PDB entry 6XN5 | electron microscopy, 2.97 A resolution | chains F and A of the 8 polymer chains in the assembly

[Chain F]
Molecule: CRISPR-associated protein Csm3
From: Lactococcus lactis subsp. lactis
UniProtKB: L0CEA3 (L0CEA3_LACLL); numbering as in UniProt (aligned over 1-214)
Sequence (214 residues; row label = number of the first residue in the row):
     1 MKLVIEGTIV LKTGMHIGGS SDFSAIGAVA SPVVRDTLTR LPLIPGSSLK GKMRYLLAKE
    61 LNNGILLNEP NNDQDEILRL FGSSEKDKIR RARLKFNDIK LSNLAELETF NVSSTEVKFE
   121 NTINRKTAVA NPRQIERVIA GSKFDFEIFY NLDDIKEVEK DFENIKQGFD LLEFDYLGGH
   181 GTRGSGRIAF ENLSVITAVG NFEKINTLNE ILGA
Not modelled in the structure: 66-72
Differences from the reference sequence: conflict Ala30 (Asp in L0CEA3)

[Chain A]
Molecule: CRISPR-associated protein Cas10
From: Lactococcus lactis subsp. lactis
UniProtKB: L0CEJ3 (L0CEJ3_LACLL); residue numbers follow UniProt; this construct covers 1-756
Sequence (756 residues; each row starts with the number of its first residue):
     1 MDKINLVCGS LLHNIGKIIY RGTSERAKHS KLGGDFIKSF EQFRNTELTD CIRYHHAQEI
    61 TSVKSNKEKN SLFYITYIAD NISSGMDRRK DLEEGAEGFN WDKKVALGSV FNVLNEKEKG
   121 RQNYSYPFVA RTRIKEEPLN FPTATQNQYT TSYYDGLITD MKTILQRLKP DKEHINSLLQ
   181 MMESLWSYVP SSTDKNQLVD ISLYDHSRTT AAIASAIYDY FQAENITDYQ KELFDYNATE
   241 FYDKNAFLMM NFDMSGVQNF IYNISGSKAL KSLRARSFYL DMLLEYISDN LLEKLELSRA
   301 NILYVGGGHA YLLLANTNKT KAILSDFEHD LKTWFLDKFK IDLYVAMAYT EVSANDLMNH
   361 NGHYRDIYRR LSQKTSAKKA NRYTAEEILN LNHQGTENAR ECRECKRSDL LIEEDDICEI
   421 CDSLQKVSRD LTRENIFVIA NEGVLDMPFG KKMSALSYSQ ADKLKKSNAE VQIYAKNISE
   481 IGQNLMTRID MGDYTYRSDF HEMLEEVEVG INRLGVLRAD VDNLGQAFIN GIPDDYLSIS
   541 RTATFSRAMS RFFKNYLNQL LAEKSYKINV IYAGGDDLFM IGAWQDILDF SIVLKQKFAD
   601 FTQNKLSISA GIGMFREKYP VARMASLTGD LEDAAKDYKP DERAVQATKN AVTLFDATNV
   661 FSWDTLENDI FVKLDAITKN FEKLDETGKA FIYRLIDLLR GVNENQQINI ARLAYTLSRM
   721 EEKIGKTFAQ ELYNWANADR KTLIMALEIY ILKTRE
Not modelled in the structure: 131-136, 464-469, 639-647
Differences from the reference sequence: conflict Asn14 (Asp in L0CEJ3)
What the authors report for this chain:
  - catalytic residues: His13, Asp80, His206 (by similarity / conservation)
  - catalytic residues: Tyr693
  - mutagenesis - Y693A: decreased catalytic activity

[How chain F and chain A interact]
Contacting residue pairs (15; chain F residue first):
  Ser21(F) - Arg616(A)
  Phe23(F) - Leu654(A)
  Phe23(F) - Phe655(A)
  Phe23(F) - Asp656(A)
  Ser24(F) - Arg700(A)
  Ile26(F) - Arg513(A)
  Ile26(F) - Arg755(A)  hydrogen bond (backbone-side chain)
  Gly27(F) - Tyr693(A)
  Gly27(F) - Ile751(A)
  Gly27(F) - Leu752(A)
  Gly27(F) - Arg755(A)  hydrogen bond (backbone-side chain)
  Ala28(F) - Tyr693(A)  hydrophobic
  Ala28(F) - Arg755(A)  hydrogen bond (backbone-side chain)
  Val29(F) - Tyr693(A)
  Val29(F) - Arg755(A)
Other interface residues (no listed pair), chain F (9 interface residues in all): Asp22, Ala25
Other interface residues (no listed pair), chain A (12 interface residues in all): Met614, Asp697

[Summary]
The interface between chain F and chain A involves 9 residues on one side and 12 on the other; the contacts
include 3 hydrogen bonds. Polar contacts include Ile26(F)-Arg755(A), Gly27(F)-Arg755(A) and
Ala28(F)-Arg755(A). The paper reports catalytic residues His13(A), Asp80(A) and His206(A) among others; Y693A
of chain A reduces catalytic activity.
Chain F is CRISPR-associated protein Csm3 and chain A is CRISPR-associated protein Cas10, both from
Lactococcus lactis subsp. lactis; the structure, Structure of the Lactococcus lactis Csm Apo- CRISPR-Cas
Complex, was determined by electron microscopy, deposited together with 6XN3, 6XN4 and 6XN7.
